Entry 3FYL (X-ray diffraction, 1.63 A resolution); this record covers chains A and B of the 4 polymer chains in the assembly.

Chain A (and B):
Molecule: Glucocorticoid receptor
Source organism: Rattus norvegicus
Notes: chain B of this document is another copy of the same molecule, construct and numbering; everything in this record applies to it too
UniProt: P06536 (GCR_RAT); numbering as in UniProt (aligned over 440-525)
Sequence (90 residues; numbered 436 to 525; the number before each row is that of its first residue):
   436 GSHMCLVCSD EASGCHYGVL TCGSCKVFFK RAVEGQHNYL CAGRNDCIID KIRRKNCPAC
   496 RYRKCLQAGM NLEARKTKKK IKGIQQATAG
Not modelled in the structure: 436, 511-525 (chain B: 436, 513-525)
Differences from the reference sequence: expression tag (436-439)
Ion coordination: Zn2+ site 1: Cys440, Cys443, Cys457, Cys460; Zn2+ site 2: Cys476, Cys482, Cys492, Cys495
Reported in the primary citation:
  - binding site for the 16-nt DNA strand: Lys461, Val462, Arg466
  - mutagenesis - R510A, K514A: decreased binding to DNA
  - mutagenesis - K514A: unchanged signaling
  - mutagenesis - H472A, R510A: increased signaling
  - mutagenesis - H472R: decreased signaling
  - mutagenesis - G470A, N473A: decreased signaling in response to Pal
  - mutagenesis - G470A: decreased signaling in response to Tat

How chain A and chain B interact:
Pairs across the interface (18; chain A residue first):
  Leu475(A) - Arg488(B)
  Leu475(A) - Asn491(B)
  Cys476(A) - Arg488(B)  hydrogen bond (backbone-side chain)
  Ala477(A) - Cys482(B)
  Ala477(A) - Ile483(B)  hydrogen bond (backbone-backbone)
  Ala477(A) - Arg488(B)
  Arg479(A) - Arg479(B)
  Arg479(A) - Asp481(B)  salt bridge
  Asp481(A) - Arg479(B)  salt bridge
  Cys482(A) - Ala477(B)
  Ile483(A) - Ala477(B)  hydrogen bond (backbone-backbone)
  Arg488(A) - Leu475(B)
  Arg488(A) - Cys476(B)  hydrogen bond (side chain-backbone)
  Arg488(A) - Ala477(B)
  Asn491(A) - Leu475(B)
  Asn491(A) - Ala477(B)
  Asn491(A) - Asn491(B)
  Pro493(A) - Asn491(B)
Also at the interface, not in a pair above, chain A (11 interface residues in all): Cys492
Also at the interface, not in a pair above, chain B (11 interface residues in all): Ile487, Cys492

Overview:
Chain A and chain B each contribute 11 residues to their interface, with 4 hydrogen bonds and 2 salt bridges.
Polar pairs include Arg479(A)-Asp481(B), Cys476(A)-Arg488(B) and Ala477(A)-Ile483(B). The paper reports a
binding site for the 16-nt DNA strand at Lys461(A), Val462(A) and Arg466(A); R510A and K514A of chain A reduce
binding to DNA; 6 substitutions were tested in all.
Chain A and chain B are both Glucocorticoid receptor (Rattus norvegicus); the structure, GR DNA binding
domain:CGT complex, was determined by X-ray diffraction (same publication as 3G6P, 3G6Q, 3G6R, 3G6T, 3G6U,
3G8U and 8 further entries).
